7DPQ - chain A; structure by X-ray diffraction, 1.65 A resolution.

== Chain A ==
Protein: Protease
Source organism: Human immunodeficiency virus 1
Reference sequence: Q72874 (Q72874_9HIV1); the construct has insertions or renumbered stretches relative to UniProt, so the offset changes along the chain: 1-99 = UniProt 1-99; 1001-1099 = UniProt 1-99
Sequence (203 residues; row label = number of the first residue in the row; note: 896 numbers in that range are skipped by the numbering (no residue carries them; nothing is unmodelled there)):
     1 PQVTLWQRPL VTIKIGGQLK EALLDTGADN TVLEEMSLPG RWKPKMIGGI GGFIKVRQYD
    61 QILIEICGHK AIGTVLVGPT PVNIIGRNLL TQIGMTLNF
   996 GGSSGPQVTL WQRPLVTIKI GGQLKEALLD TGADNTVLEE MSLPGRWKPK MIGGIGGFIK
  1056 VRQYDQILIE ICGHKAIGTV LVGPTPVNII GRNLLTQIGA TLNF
Disordered / not traced: 996-1000
Sequence notes: engineered mutation Asn30 (Asp in Q72874), Met95 (Cys in Q72874), Asn1030 (Asp30 in Q72874), Ala1095 (Cys95 in Q72874); linker (996-1000)
Modified residues: Cys67 (S-hydroxycysteine; CSO); Cys1067 (S-hydroxycysteine; CSO)
From the paper describing this entry:
  - conformationally variable residues: Asn30
  - mutagenesis - D30N: decreased catalytic activity (citing earlier work)

== In short ==
From the paper: D30N reduces catalytic activity; conformational variability at Asn30.
Chain A is Protease (Human immunodeficiency virus 1); the structure, HIV-1 Protease D30N mutant, was
determined by X-ray diffraction together with 7DOZ from the same study.
